Entry 7Q9B (X-ray diffraction, 3.24 A resolution); this record covers chains AAA and DDD of the 10 polymer chains in the assembly.

# Chain AAA
Name: MHC class I antigen
From: Homo sapiens
UniProt: U5YJM1 (U5YJM1_HUMAN); residues 1-275 here correspond to UniProt positions 25-299 (UniProt number = residue number + 24)
Sequence (275 residues; row label = number of the first residue in the row):
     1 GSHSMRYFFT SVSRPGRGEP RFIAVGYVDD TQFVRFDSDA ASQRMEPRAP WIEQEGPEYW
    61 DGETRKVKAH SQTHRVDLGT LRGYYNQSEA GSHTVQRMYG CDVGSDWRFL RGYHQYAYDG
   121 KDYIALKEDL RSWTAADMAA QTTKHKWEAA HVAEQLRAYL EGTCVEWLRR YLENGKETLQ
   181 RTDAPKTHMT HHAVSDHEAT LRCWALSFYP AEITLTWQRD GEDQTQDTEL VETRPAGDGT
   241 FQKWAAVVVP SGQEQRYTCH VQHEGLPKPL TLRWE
Disulfide bonds: Cys101-Cys164, Cys203-Cys259

# Chain DDD
Name: Human T Cell Receptor Mel8, Alpha Chain
From: Homo sapiens
Sequence (193 residues; row label = number of the first residue in the row):
     1 QKEVEQNSGP LSVPEGAIAS LNCTYSDRGS QSFFWYRQYS GKSPELIMSI YSNGDKEDGR
    61 FTAQLNKASQ YVSLLIRDSQ PSDSATYLCA VQKLVFGTGT RLLVSPNIQN PDPAVYQLRD
   121 SKSSDKSVCL FTDFDSQTNV SQSKDSDVYI TDKCVLDMRS MDFKSNSAVA WSNKSDFACA
   181 NAFNNSIIPE DTF
Disulfide bonds: Cys23-Cys89, Cys129-Cys179

# Interface between chain AAA and chain DDD
Pairs across the interface (11):
  Arg65(AAA) - Leu94(DDD)
  Lys66(AAA) - Gly29(DDD)
  Lys66(AAA) - Gln31(DDD)
  Glu154(AAA) - Tyr51(DDD)
  Gln155(AAA) - Tyr51(DDD)
  Ala158(AAA) - Tyr51(DDD)
  Tyr159(AAA) - Gln31(DDD)
  Thr163(AAA) - Gln31(DDD)
  Thr163(AAA) - Lys67(DDD)  hydrogen bond
  Glu166(AAA) - Lys67(DDD)  salt bridge
  Trp167(AAA) - Gly29(DDD)
Other interface residues (no listed pair), chain AAA (11 interface residues in all): Glu58, His151
Other interface residues (no listed pair), chain DDD (8 interface residues in all): Asp27, Arg28, Ser52

# Overview
11 residues of chain AAA face 8 of chain DDD across their interface, with 1 hydrogen bond and 1 salt bridge.
Among the polar pairs are Glu166(AAA)-Lys67(DDD) and Thr163(AAA)-Lys67(DDD).
Chain AAA is MHC class I antigen and chain DDD is Human T Cell Receptor Mel8, Alpha Chain, both from Homo
sapiens; the structure, MHC Class I A02 Allele presenting EAAGIGILTV, in complex with Mel8 TCR, was determined
by X-ray diffraction, deposited together with 7ZUC, 7Q98, 7Q99 and 7Q9A.
